Entry 7CDE (X-ray diffraction, 2.68 A resolution); this record covers chains A and B of the 3 polymer chains in the assembly.

[Chain A]
Protein: Lysine-specific histone demethylase 1A
Organism: Homo sapiens
Notes: EC 1.14.99.66
UniProt: O60341 (KDM1A_HUMAN); residue numbers follow UniProt; this construct covers 172-833
Chain sequence (669 residues; numbered 165 to 833; the number before each row is that of its first residue):
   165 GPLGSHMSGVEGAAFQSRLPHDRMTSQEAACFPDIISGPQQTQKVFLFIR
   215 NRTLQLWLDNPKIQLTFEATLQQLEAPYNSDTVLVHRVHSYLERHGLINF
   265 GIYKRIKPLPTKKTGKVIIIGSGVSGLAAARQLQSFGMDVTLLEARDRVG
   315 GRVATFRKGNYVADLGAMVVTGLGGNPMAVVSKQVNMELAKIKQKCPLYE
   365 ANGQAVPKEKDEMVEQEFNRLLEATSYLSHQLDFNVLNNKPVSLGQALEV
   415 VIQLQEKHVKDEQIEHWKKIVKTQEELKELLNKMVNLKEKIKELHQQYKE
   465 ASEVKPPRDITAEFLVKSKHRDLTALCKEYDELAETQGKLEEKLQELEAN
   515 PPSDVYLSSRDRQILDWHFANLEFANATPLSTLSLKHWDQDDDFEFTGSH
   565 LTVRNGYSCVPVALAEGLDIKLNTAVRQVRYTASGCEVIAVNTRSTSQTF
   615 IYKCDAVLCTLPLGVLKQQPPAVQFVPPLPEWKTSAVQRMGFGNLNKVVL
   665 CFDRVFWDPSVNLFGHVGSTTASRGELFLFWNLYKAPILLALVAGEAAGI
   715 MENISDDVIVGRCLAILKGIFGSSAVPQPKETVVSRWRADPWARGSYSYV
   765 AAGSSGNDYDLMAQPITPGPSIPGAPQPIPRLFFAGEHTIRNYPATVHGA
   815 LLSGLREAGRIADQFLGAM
Unresolved in the structure: 165-171, 833
Construct notes: expression tag (165-171)
Ligand contacts: FAD (flavin-adenine dinucleotide): I284, G285, S286, G287, V288, S289, G290, L307, E308, A309, R310, G314, G315, R316, V317, L329, G330, A331, M332, V333, T588, A589, V590, T624, L625, P626, V629, V637, L659, K661, W751, W756, S760, Y761, G800, E801, A809, T810, V811, H812, A814

[Chain B]
Protein: REST corepressor 1
Organism: Homo sapiens
UniProt: Q9UKL0 (RCOR1_HUMAN); residues 308-440 here correspond to UniProt positions 311-443 (UniProt number = residue number + 3)
Chain sequence (140 residues; row label = number of the first residue in the row):
   301 GSSGSASRKPPKGMFLSQEDVEAVSANATAATTVLRQLDMELVSVKRQIQ
   351 NIKQTNSALKEKLDGGIEPYRLPEVIQKCNARWTTEEQLLAVQAIRKYGR
   401 DFQAISDVIGNKSVVQVKNFFVNYRRRFNIDEVLQEWEAE
Unresolved in the structure: 301-308
Construct notes: expression tag (301-307)

[Chain A / chain B interface]
Residue-residue contacts (96; chain A residue first):
  E381(A) - M314(B)
  R384(A) - P311(B)
  R384(A) - K312(B)  hydrogen bond (side chain-backbone)
  R384(A) - G313(B)  hydrogen bond (side chain-backbone)
  R384(A) - M314(B)
  L385(A) - M314(B)  hydrophobic
  E387(A) - P311(B)
  A388(A) - M314(B)  hydrophobic
  A388(A) - L316(B)  hydrophobic
  Y391(A) - K309(B)
  Y391(A) - P310(B)
  Y391(A) - L316(B)  hydrophobic
  L392(A) - V321(B)  hydrophobic
  L396(A) - L316(B)
  L396(A) - Q318(B)
  F398(A) - V321(B)  hydrophobic
  L401(A) - S325(B)
  V415(A) - M314(B)  hydrophobic
  Q417(A) - V324(B)
  Q417(A) - A331(B)
  L418(A) - F315(B)
  L418(A) - L316(B)  hydrophobic
  L418(A) - D320(B)
  L418(A) - V321(B)  hydrophobic
  L418(A) - V324(B)  hydrophobic
  Q419(A) - G313(B)
  Q419(A) - M314(B)
  Q419(A) - F315(B)  hydrogen bond (side chain-backbone)
  Q419(A) - L316(B)
  E420(A) - L335(B)
  K421(A) - D320(B)  salt bridge
  K421(A) - L335(B)
  K421(A) - L338(B)
  H422(A) - F315(B)
  K424(A) - L335(B)
  K424(A) - L338(B)
  K424(A) - D339(B)  salt bridge
  D425(A) - L338(B)
  Q427(A) - L342(B)
  I428(A) - L338(B)
  I428(A) - E341(B)
  I428(A) - L342(B)  hydrophobic
  W431(A) - L342(B)
  W431(A) - V345(B)  hydrophobic
  W431(A) - I349(B)  hydrophobic
  I434(A) - I349(B)  hydrophobic
  V435(A) - V345(B)  hydrophobic
  V435(A) - I349(B)  hydrophobic
  Q438(A) - I352(B)
  Q438(A) - K353(B)
  Q438(A) - N356(B)  hydrogen bond (backbone-side chain)
  E439(A) - I352(B)
  L441(A) - N356(B)
  K442(A) - N356(B)
  K442(A) - L359(B)
  L445(A) - N356(B)
  L445(A) - L359(B)  hydrophobic
  N446(A) - L359(B)
  M448(A) - L363(B)  hydrophobic
  V449(A) - L359(B)
  V449(A) - L363(B)  hydrophobic
  K452(A) - K362(B)  hydrogen bond (side chain-backbone)
  K452(A) - L363(B)
  K452(A) - D364(B)  hydrogen bond (side chain-backbone)
  K452(A) - G366(B)
  I455(A) - I367(B)  hydrophobic
  I455(A) - Y370(B)  hydrophobic
  K456(A) - Y370(B)
  H459(A) - Y370(B)
  Y462(A) - L372(B)
  I474(A) - E386(B)
  I474(A) - L389(B)  hydrophobic
  I474(A) - L390(B)  hydrophobic
  I474(A) - Q393(B)  hydrogen bond (backbone-side chain)
  T475(A) - Q393(B)
  F478(A) - L390(B)  hydrophobic
  F478(A) - Q393(B)
  F478(A) - A394(B)
  F478(A) - K397(B)
  K481(A) - V408(B)
  S482(A) - Y398(B)  hydrogen bond (backbone-side chain)
  H484(A) - L372(B)
  H484(A) - V375(B)
  R485(A) - Y398(B)
  R485(A) - A404(B)
  R485(A) - D407(B)
  R485(A) - V408(B)
  D486(A) - K397(B)  salt bridge
  D486(A) - Y398(B)  hydrogen bond
  L487(A) - Y370(B)
  L487(A) - L372(B)  hydrophobic
  C491(A) - I367(B)  hydrophobic
  Y494(A) - G366(B)
  Y494(A) - I367(B)  hydrophobic
  D495(A) - R371(B)  salt bridge
  E505(A) - K360(B)  salt bridge
Interface residues without a listed pair, chain A (54 interface residues in all): V414, K432, E477, Q501
Interface residues without a listed pair, chain B (53 interface residues in all): S317, V334, K346, T355, P369, P373, D401, I409

[Summary]
54 residues of chain A and 53 residues of chain B are in contact; the contacts include 9 hydrogen bonds and 5
salt bridges. Polar contacts include K421(A)-D320(B), K424(A)-D339(B) and D486(A)-K397(B). Bound to chain A:
flavin-adenine dinucleotide.
Here chain A is Lysine-specific histone demethylase 1A and chain B is REST corepressor 1, both from Homo
sapiens. Entry 7CDE (Crystal structure of LSD1-CoREST in complex with PRSFLVRKR peptide) was determined by
X-ray diffraction (same publication as 7CDC, 7CDD, 7CDF and 7CDG).
